PDB entry 5D49 | X-ray diffraction, 1.99 A resolution | chains A and C of the 5 polymer chains in the assembly

== Chain A ==
Protein: Terminal deoxynucleotidyltransferase
Source organism: Mus musculus
UniProt: Q3UZ80 (Q3UZ80_MOUSE); numbering as in UniProt (aligned over 132-510)
Sequence (400 residues; numbered 111 to 510; the number before each row is that of its first residue):
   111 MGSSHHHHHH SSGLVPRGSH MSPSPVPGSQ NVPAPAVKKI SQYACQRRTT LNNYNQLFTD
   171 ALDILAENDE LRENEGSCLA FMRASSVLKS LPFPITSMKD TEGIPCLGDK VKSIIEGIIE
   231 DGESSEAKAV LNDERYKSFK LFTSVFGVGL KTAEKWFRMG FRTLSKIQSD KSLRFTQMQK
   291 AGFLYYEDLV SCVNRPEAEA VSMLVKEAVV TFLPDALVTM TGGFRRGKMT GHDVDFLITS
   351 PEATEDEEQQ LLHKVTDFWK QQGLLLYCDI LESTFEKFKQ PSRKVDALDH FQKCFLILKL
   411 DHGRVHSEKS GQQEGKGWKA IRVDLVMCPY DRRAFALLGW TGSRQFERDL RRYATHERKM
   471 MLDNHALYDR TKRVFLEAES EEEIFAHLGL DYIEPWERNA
Disordered / not traced: 111-147, 417-423
Construct notes: initiating methionine (111); expression tag (112-131)
Bound ions: Na+: Thr253, Val255, Val258 (shared with DG6(C) of chain C); Mg2+: Asp343, Asp345 (together with sulfate ion) (shared with DC8(C) of chain C)

== Chain C ==
Molecule: 8-nt DNA strand
Sequence (8 nucleotides; row label = number of the first residue in the row):
     1 TTTTTGGC
Bound ions: Na+: DG6 (shared with Thr253(A), Val255(A), Val258(A) of chain A); Mg2+: DC8 (together with sulfate ion) (shared with Asp343(A), Asp345(A) of chain A)

== Interface between chain A and chain C ==
Contacting residue pairs (33):
  Val255(A) - DG6(C)  phosphate contact
  Phe256(A) - DG6(C)  sugar contact
  Gly257(A) - DT5(C)  sugar contact
  Gly257(A) - DG6(C)  hydrogen bond to the phosphate
  Val258(A) - DT5(C)  phosphate contact
  Val258(A) - DG6(C)  phosphate contact
  Gly259(A) - DT5(C)  hydrogen bond to the phosphate
  Leu260(A) - DT5(C)  phosphate contact
  Lys261(A) - DT4(C)  phosphate contact
  Lys261(A) - DT5(C)  hydrogen bond to the phosphate
  Thr262(A) - DT4(C)  hydrogen bond to the phosphate
  Thr262(A) - DT5(C)  hydrogen bond to the phosphate
  Met288(A) - DG6(C)  sugar contact
  Asp343(A) - DG7(C)  phosphate contact
  Asp343(A) - DC8(C)  phosphate contact
  Asp345(A) - DG7(C)  phosphate contact
  Asp345(A) - DC8(C)  phosphate contact
  Leu381(A) - DG6(C)  base contact
  Asp396(A) - DG6(C)  hydrogen bond to the base
  Ala397(A) - DG7(C)  base contact
  Leu398(A) - DG6(C)  base contact
  Leu398(A) - DG7(C)  base contact
  Phe405(A) - DG6(C)  sugar contact
  Phe405(A) - DG7(C)  sugar contact
  Arg432(A) - DG6(C)  hydrogen bond to the phosphate
  Arg432(A) - DG7(C)  salt bridge to the phosphate
  Asp434(A) - DG7(C)  sugar contact
  Gly449(A) - DC8(C)  sugar contact
  Trp450(A) - DG7(C)  sugar contact
  Trp450(A) - DC8(C)  sugar contact
  Gly452(A) - DC8(C)  sugar contact
  Arg454(A) - DC8(C)  base contact
  Glu457(A) - DC8(C)  base contact
Other interface residues (no listed pair), chain A (26 interface residues in all): Gly332, Thr451, Ser453

== In short ==
Chain A and chain C form an interface of 26 and 5 residues respectively; the contacts include 7 hydrogen bonds
and 1 salt bridge. Polar pairs include Asp396(A)-DG6(C), Gly257(A)-DG6(C) and Gly259(A)-DT5(C). Thr253(A),
Val255(A), Val258(A) and DG6(C) form the Na+ site.
Here chain A is Terminal deoxynucleotidyltransferase (Mus musculus) and chain C is an 8-nt DNA strand. Entry
5D49 (Structural Basis for a New Templated Activity by Terminal Deoxynucleotidyl Transferase: Implications for
V(D)J Recombination) was determined by X-ray diffraction (same publication as 5D46 and 5D4B).
